5WAI - chains B and C of the 4 polymer chains in the assembly; structure by X-ray diffraction, 2.90 A resolution.

== Chain B ==
Name: Polycomb protein SUZ12
Organism: Homo sapiens
UniProtKB: Q15022 (SUZ12_HUMAN); residue numbers follow UniProt; this construct covers 76-545
Chain sequence (478 residues; row label = number of the first residue in the row):
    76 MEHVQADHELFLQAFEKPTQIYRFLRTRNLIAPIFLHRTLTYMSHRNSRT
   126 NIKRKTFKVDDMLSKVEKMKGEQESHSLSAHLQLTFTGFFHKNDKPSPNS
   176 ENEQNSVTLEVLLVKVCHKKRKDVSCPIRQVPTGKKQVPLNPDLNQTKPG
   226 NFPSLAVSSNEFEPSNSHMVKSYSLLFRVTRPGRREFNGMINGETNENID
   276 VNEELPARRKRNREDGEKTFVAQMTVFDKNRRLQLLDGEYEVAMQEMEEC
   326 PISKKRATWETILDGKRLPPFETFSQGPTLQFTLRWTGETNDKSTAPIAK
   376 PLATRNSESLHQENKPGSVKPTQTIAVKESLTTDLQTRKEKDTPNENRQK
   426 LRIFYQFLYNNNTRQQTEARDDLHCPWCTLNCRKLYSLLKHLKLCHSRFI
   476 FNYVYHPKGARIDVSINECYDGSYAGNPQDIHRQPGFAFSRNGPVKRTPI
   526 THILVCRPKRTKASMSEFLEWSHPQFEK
Unresolved in the structure: 76-78, 150-153, 168-181, 210, 224-227, 254-294, 323-350, 364-422, 497-513, 547-553
Sequence notes: expression tag (546-553)
Bound ions: Zn2+: C450, C453, H466, H471

== Chain C ==
Name: Zinc finger protein AEBP2
Organism: Homo sapiens
UniProtKB: Q6ZN18 (AEBP2_HUMAN), isoform Q6ZN18-3; residues 407-503 here correspond to UniProt positions 191-287 (UniProt number = residue number - 216)
Chain sequence (100 residues; each row starts with the number of its first residue):
   404 SNARHRAICFNLSAHIESLGKGHSVVFHSTVIAKRKEDSGKIKLLLHWMP
   454 EDILPDVWVNESERHQLKTKVVHLSKLPKDTALLLDPNIYRTMPQKRLKR
Unresolved in the structure: 404-412
Sequence notes: expression tag (404-406)
Curated features (UniProtKB/Swiss-Prot):
  - modified residue: S427 (Phosphoserine)

== Interface between chain B and chain C ==
Contacting residue pairs - 45 pairs, chain B then chain C:
  R98(B) - E420(C)  salt bridge
  F99(B) - D489(C)
  F99(B) - N491(C)
  R101(B) - I419(C)
  R101(B) - E420(C)  salt bridge
  R101(B) - G425(C)  hydrogen bond (side chain-backbone)
  T102(B) - I419(C)
  R103(B) - N491(C)  hydrogen bond (side chain-backbone)
  R103(B) - I492(C)  hydrogen bond (side chain-backbone)
  L105(B) - H476(C)
  L105(B) - L477(C)  hydrophobic
  L105(B) - S478(C)
  L105(B) - K482(C)
  I106(B) - L477(C)
  I106(B) - K482(C)  hydrogen bond (backbone-side chain)
  I106(B) - L486(C)  hydrophobic
  I106(B) - I492(C)  hydrophobic
  A107(B) - I492(C)
  M299(B) - L448(C)  hydrophobic
  Q309(B) - R438(C)  hydrogen bond (backbone-side chain)
  Q309(B) - D459(C)
  Q309(B) - W461(C)  hydrogen bond (backbone-side chain)
  L310(B) - R438(C)
  L310(B) - W461(C)  hydrophobic
  L311(B) - R438(C)
  D312(B) - E440(C)
  D312(B) - D441(C)
  G313(B) - K439(C)
  E314(B) - K437(C)
  E314(B) - R438(C)
  E314(B) - K439(C)  hydrogen bond (backbone-backbone)
  Y315(B) - K437(C)
  Y315(B) - R438(C)  hydrogen bond
  Y315(B) - W461(C)  hydrophobic
  E316(B) - A436(C)
  E316(B) - K437(C)  hydrogen bond (backbone-backbone)
  V317(B) - I435(C)
  V317(B) - A436(C)  hydrophobic
  A318(B) - I435(C)  hydrogen bond (backbone-backbone)
  T454(B) - G425(C)
  T454(B) - H426(C)
  R516(B) - M496(C)
  R516(B) - P497(C)
  N517(B) - L501(C)
  G518(B) - L501(C)
Interface residues without a listed pair, chain C (30 interface residues in all): L415, K446, A485, L488, Y493

== Overview ==
Chain B and chain C form an interface of 23 and 30 residues respectively, with 10 hydrogen bonds and 2 salt
bridges. Polar contacts include R98(B)-E420(C), R101(B)-E420(C) and R101(B)-G425(C). The Zn2+ site is built by
C450(B), C453(B), H466(B) and H471(B).
Chain B is Polycomb protein SUZ12 and chain C is Zinc finger protein AEBP2, both from Homo sapiens; the
structure, Crystal Structure of a Suz12-Rbbp4-Jarid2-Aebp2 Heterotetrameric Complex, was determined by X-ray
diffraction (same publication as 5WAK).
